PDB entry 1AL2 | X-ray diffraction, 2.90 A resolution | chains 2 and 3 of the 5 polymer chains in the assembly

[Chain 2]
Protein: P1/mahoney poliovirus
Source organism: Human poliovirus 1
Notes: fragment: virus protomer; engineered mutation(s): CHAIN 1, V160I
UniProtKB: P03300 (POLH_POL1M); residues 1-272 here correspond to UniProt positions 69-340 (UniProt number = residue number + 68)
Chain sequence (272 residues; each row starts with the number of its first residue):
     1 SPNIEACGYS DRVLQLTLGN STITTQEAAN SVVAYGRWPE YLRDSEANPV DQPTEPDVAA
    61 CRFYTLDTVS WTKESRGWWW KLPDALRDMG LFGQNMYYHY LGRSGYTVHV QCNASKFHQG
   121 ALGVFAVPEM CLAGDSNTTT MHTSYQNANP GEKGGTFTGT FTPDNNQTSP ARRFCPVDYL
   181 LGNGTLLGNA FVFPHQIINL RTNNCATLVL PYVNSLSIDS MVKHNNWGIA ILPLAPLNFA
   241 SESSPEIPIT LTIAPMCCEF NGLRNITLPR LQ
Disordered / not traced: 1-4

[Chain 3]
Protein: P1/mahoney poliovirus
Source organism: Human poliovirus 1
Notes: fragment: virus protomer; engineered mutation(s): CHAIN 1, V160I
UniProtKB: P03300 (POLH_POL1M); residues 1-238 here correspond to UniProt positions 341-578 (UniProt number = residue number + 340)
Chain sequence (238 residues; row label = number of the first residue in the row):
     1 GLPVMNTPGS NQYLTADNFQ SPCALPEFDV TPPIDIPGEV KNMMELAEID TMIPFDLSAT
    61 KKNTMEMYRV RLSDKPHTDD PILCLSLSPA SDPRLSHTML GEILNYYTHW AGSLKFTFLF
   121 CGSMMATGKL LVSYAPPGAD PPKKRKEAML GTHVIWDIGL QSSCTMVVPW ISNTTYRQTI
   181 DDSFTEGGYI SVFYQTRIVV PLSTPREMDI LGFVSACNDF SVRLLRDTTH IEQKALAQ
Disordered / not traced: 236-238
Differences from the reference sequence: conflict S123 (Phe463 in P03300)

[Chain 2 / chain 3 interface]
Contacting residue pairs - 72 pairs, chain 2 then chain 3:
  Y35(2) - G38(3)
  R37(2) - D35(3)  salt bridge
  R37(2) - I36(3)
  R37(2) - P37(3)
  R43(2) - D35(3)  salt bridge
  E46(2) - I34(3)
  E46(2) - D35(3)  hydrogen bond (side chain-backbone)
  K116(2) - S123(3)
  K116(2) - M124(3)  hydrogen bond (backbone-backbone)
  K116(2) - M125(3)  hydrogen bond (backbone-backbone)
  F117(2) - S123(3)
  F117(2) - M125(3)  hydrophobic
  F117(2) - S203(3)
  F117(2) - T204(3)
  F117(2) - P205(3)
  H118(2) - S123(3)
  Q119(2) - C121(3)
  Q119(2) - G122(3)
  Q119(2) - S123(3)  hydrogen bond (side chain-backbone)
  Q119(2) - P205(3)
  Q119(2) - E207(3)  hydrogen bond (side chain-backbone)
  Q119(2) - M208(3)
  G120(2) - C121(3)
  A121(2) - C121(3)  hydrophobic
  D178(2) - M65(3)
  Y179(2) - N63(3)
  Y179(2) - T64(3)
  Y179(2) - M65(3)  hydrophobic
  L186(2) - Y68(3)
  L186(2) - H97(3)
  L187(2) - M52(3)  hydrophobic
  L187(2) - M65(3)  hydrophobic
  L187(2) - Y68(3)
  G188(2) - T51(3)
  G188(2) - M52(3)  hydrogen bond (backbone-backbone)
  G188(2) - Y68(3)  hydrogen bond (backbone-side chain)
  N189(2) - T51(3)  hydrogen bond
  N189(2) - H97(3)  hydrogen bond (side chain-backbone)
  N189(2) - T98(3)
  N189(2) - M99(3)  hydrogen bond (side chain-backbone)
  F191(2) - I49(3)
  F191(2) - D50(3)
  F191(2) - M52(3)  hydrophobic
  F191(2) - F213(3)  hydrophobic
  V192(2) - I49(3)  hydrophobic
  V192(2) - T51(3)
  V192(2) - M99(3)  hydrophobic
  N199(2) - L119(3)
  N199(2) - F120(3)  hydrogen bond (side chain-backbone)
  N199(2) - C121(3)
  R201(2) - F120(3)
  R201(2) - G122(3)
  R201(2) - S123(3)  hydrogen bond (side chain-backbone)
  R201(2) - M124(3)
  R201(2) - A126(3)  hydrogen bond (side chain-backbone)
  R201(2) - I158(3)
  R201(2) - G159(3)  hydrogen bond (side chain-backbone)
  T202(2) - S162(3)
  Y212(2) - P37(3)
  V213(2) - P37(3)  hydrophobic
  N214(2) - I36(3)
  L216(2) - I34(3)
  S217(2) - I34(3)
  P233(2) - R69(3)  hydrogen bond (backbone-side chain)
  L234(2) - R69(3)  hydrogen bond (backbone-side chain)
  L234(2) - L211(3)
  A235(2) - C121(3)  hydrophobic
  P236(2) - R69(3)
  P236(2) - D209(3)
  A240(2) - S203(3)
  A240(2) - T204(3)
  A240(2) - P205(3)
Other interface residues (no listed pair), chain 2 (38 interface residues in all): R12, R76, I197, P211, S215, N238, F239
Other interface residues (no listed pair), chain 3 (40 interface residues in all): M67, L160, P201, L202

[Summary]
38 residues of chain 2 and 40 residues of chain 3 are in contact, with 16 hydrogen bonds and 2 salt bridges.
Polar contacts include R37(2)-D35(3), R43(2)-D35(3) and E46(2)-D35(3).
Chain 2 is P1/mahoney poliovirus and chain 3 is P1/mahoney poliovirus, both from Human poliovirus 1; the
structure, P1/mahoney poliovirus, single site mutant V1160I, was determined by X-ray diffraction, deposited
together with 1AR6, 1AR7, 1AR8, 1AR9 and 1ASJ.
